7TCE - chains E and F of the 6 polymer chains in the assembly; structure by X-ray diffraction, 3.85 A resolution.

# Chain E
Molecule: Cytochrome b
Organism: Cereibacter sphaeroides
UniProtKB: Q02761 (CYB_CERSP); residue numbers follow UniProt; this construct covers 1-445
Amino-acid sequence (445 residues; each row starts with the number of its first residue):
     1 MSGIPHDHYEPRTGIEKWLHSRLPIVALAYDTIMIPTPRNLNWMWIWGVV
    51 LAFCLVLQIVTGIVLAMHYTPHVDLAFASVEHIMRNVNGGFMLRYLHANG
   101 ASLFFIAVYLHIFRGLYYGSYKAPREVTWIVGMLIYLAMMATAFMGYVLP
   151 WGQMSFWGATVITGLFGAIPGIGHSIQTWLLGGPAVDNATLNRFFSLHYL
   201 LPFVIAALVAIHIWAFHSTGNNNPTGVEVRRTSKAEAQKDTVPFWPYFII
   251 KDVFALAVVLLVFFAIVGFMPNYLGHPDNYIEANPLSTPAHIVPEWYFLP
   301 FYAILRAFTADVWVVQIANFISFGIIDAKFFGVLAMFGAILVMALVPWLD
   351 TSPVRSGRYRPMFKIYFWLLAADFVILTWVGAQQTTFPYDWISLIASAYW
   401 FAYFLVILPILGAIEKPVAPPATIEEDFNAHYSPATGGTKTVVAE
Not modelled in the structure: 1-2, 432-445
Bound ions: heme Fe site 1: His97, His198; heme Fe site 2: His111, His212
Ligand contacts:
  - 6PE (1,2-dihexanoyl-sn-glycero-3-phosphoethanolamine): Asn42, Met44, Leu110, Phe113, Tyr117, Tyr118, Arg358, Phe367, Trp368, Ala371
  - Atovaquone (AOQ; 2-[trans-4-(4-chlorophenyl)cyclohexyl]-3-hydroxynaphthalene-1,4-dione): Leu137, Met140, Phe144, Met154, Trp157, Gly158, Val161, Ile162, Ile292, Pro294, Phe298, Phe301, Tyr302, Leu305, Met336, Phe337, Ile340
  - heme (HEM), molecule 1: Trp45, Gly48, Val49, Leu51, Ala52, Leu55, Phe104, His111, Ile112, Arg114, Ser120, Arg125, Thr128, Trp129, Gly132, Met133, Ile135, Tyr136, Met139, Val209, His212, Phe216, Thr219, Gly220, Asn221, Asn222
  - heme (HEM), molecule 2: Leu55, Gln58, Ile59, Gly62, Ile63, Leu65, Ala66, Tyr69, Arg94, His97, Ala98, Ala101, Phe104, Thr142, Ala143, Gly146, Tyr147, Leu149, Pro150, Phe195, His198, Tyr199, Pro202, Ile205, Asn279, Tyr297
UniProt features mapped onto this chain:
  - binding site (heme b): His97, His111, His198, His212

# Chain F
Molecule: Cytochrome c1
Organism: Cereibacter sphaeroides
UniProtKB: A3PFR5 (A3PFR5_RHOS1); residues 1-263 here correspond to UniProt positions 23-285 (UniProt number = residue number + 22)
Amino-acid sequence (269 residues; row label = number of the first residue in the row):
     1 AGGGHVEDVPFSFEGPFGTFDQHQLQRGLQVYTEVCAACHGMKFVPIRSL
    51 SEPGGPELPEDQVRAYATQFTVTDEETGEDREGKPTDHFPHSALENAPDL
   101 SLMAKARAGFHGPMGTGISQLFNGIGGPEYIYSVLTGFPEEPPKCAEGHE
   151 PDGFYYNRAFQNGSVPDTCKDANGVKTTAGSWIAMPPPLMDDLVEYADGH
   201 DASVHAMAEDVSAFLMWAAEPKLMARKQAGFTAVMFLTVLSVLLYLTNKR
   251 LWAGVKGKKKTNVHHHHHH
Not modelled in the structure: 257-269
Disulfide bonds: Cys145-Cys169
Glycans and other covalent adducts: heme c (HEC) linked to Cys36, Cys39
Sequence notes: expression tag (264-269)
Bound ions: Sr2+: Asp8, Val9, Glu14, Glu129; heme c Fe: His40, Met185
Ligand contacts: heme c (HEC): Val31, Val35, His40, Leu94, Asn96, Ala97, Pro98, Leu100, Met103, Arg107, Tyr130, Ile131, Leu135, Phe160, Asn162, Ile183, Ala184, Met185, Pro186, Pro188, Leu189, Val211, Leu215

# How chain E and chain F interact
Pairs across the interface - 80 pairs, chain E then chain F:
  Arg39(E) - Trp252(F)
  Arg39(E) - Val255(F)
  Phe77(E) - Phe44(F)  hydrophobic
  Phe77(E) - Leu102(F)  hydrophobic
  Ala78(E) - Phe44(F)  hydrophobic
  Glu81(E) - Phe44(F)
  Glu81(E) - Leu102(F)
  Met84(E) - Glu220(F)
  Met84(E) - Lys222(F)
  Arg85(E) - Phe44(F)  hydrogen bond (side chain-backbone)
  Arg85(E) - Val45(F)
  Arg85(E) - Pro46(F)
  Arg85(E) - Ala218(F)  hydrogen bond (side chain-backbone)
  Arg85(E) - Pro221(F)
  Arg85(E) - Lys222(F)
  Asn86(E) - Pro46(F)
  Asn86(E) - Arg48(F)  hydrogen bond
  Phe91(E) - Lys222(F)
  Phe91(E) - Ala225(F)  hydrophobic
  Phe91(E) - Arg226(F)
  Met92(E) - Arg226(F)
  Met92(E) - Ala229(F)  hydrophobic
  Tyr95(E) - Lys105(F)  hydrogen bond
  Tyr95(E) - Glu220(F)  hydrogen bond
  Tyr95(E) - Arg226(F)
  Pro246(E) - Leu251(F)
  Tyr247(E) - Asn248(F)
  Tyr247(E) - Leu251(F)
  Tyr247(E) - Trp252(F)  hydrogen bond (backbone-side chain)
  Phe248(E) - Trp252(F)  hydrophobic
  Lys251(E) - Asn248(F)  hydrogen bond (backbone-side chain)
  Lys251(E) - Trp252(F)
  Val253(E) - Leu244(F)
  Phe254(E) - Ser241(F)
  Phe254(E) - Leu244(F)  hydrophobic
  Phe254(E) - Tyr245(F)  hydrophobic
  Ala257(E) - Ser241(F)  hydrogen bond (backbone-side chain)
  Ala257(E) - Leu244(F)  hydrophobic
  Val258(E) - Ser241(F)  hydrogen bond (backbone-side chain)
  Leu260(E) - Leu237(F)
  Leu261(E) - Val234(F)  hydrophobic
  Leu261(E) - Leu237(F)
  Leu261(E) - Thr238(F)
  Phe264(E) - Ala233(F)  hydrophobic
  Phe264(E) - Leu237(F)  hydrophobic
  Val267(E) - Arg226(F)
  Gly268(E) - Arg226(F)
  Gly268(E) - Lys227(F)
  Gly268(E) - Gly230(F)
  Phe269(E) - Pro16(F)
  Phe269(E) - Arg226(F)
  Phe269(E) - Phe231(F)
  Met270(E) - Leu121(F)
  Pro271(E) - Arg226(F)
  Asn272(E) - Lys105(F)
  Asn272(E) - Ile125(F)
  Tyr273(E) - Gly117(F)  hydrogen bond (side chain-backbone)
  Tyr273(E) - Gln120(F)
  Tyr273(E) - Leu121(F)
  Tyr273(E) - Ile125(F)  hydrophobic
  Pro277(E) - Lys105(F)
  Pro277(E) - Ala106(F)
  Pro277(E) - Arg107(F)
  Tyr280(E) - Leu102(F)
  Tyr280(E) - Lys105(F)
  Tyr280(E) - Ala106(F)  hydrophobic
  Ile281(E) - Ala106(F)  hydrophobic
  Ile281(E) - Arg107(F)
  Glu282(E) - Lys43(F)  salt bridge
  Glu282(E) - Phe44(F)
  Ala290(E) - Ala1(F)  hydrophobic
  His291(E) - Ala1(F)
  His291(E) - Gly2(F)
  Trp379(E) - Met114(F)  hydrogen bond (side chain-backbone)
  Trp379(E) - Gly115(F)  hydrogen bond (side chain-backbone)
  Trp379(E) - Thr116(F)
  Gln383(E) - Met114(F)
  Gln383(E) - Gly115(F)
  Phe428(E) - Val255(F)  hydrophobic
  Phe428(E) - Lys256(F)
Other interface residues (no listed pair), chain E (41 interface residues in all): Ile250, Ala265, Asp278, Tyr389
Other interface residues (no listed pair), chain F (46 interface residues in all): Ser101, Ala108, Ala219, Leu240, Thr247

# In short
41 residues of chain E face 46 of chain F across their interface; the contacts include 12 hydrogen bonds and 1
salt bridge. Polar pairs include Glu282(E)-Lys43(F), Arg85(E)-Phe44(F) and Arg85(E)-Ala218(F). Ligands of
chain E: heme, Atovaquone and compound 6PE. Covalently linked heme c: at Cys36(F).
Chain E is Cytochrome b and chain F is Cytochrome c1, both from Cereibacter sphaeroides; the structure,
Crystal structure of delta sub IV Rhodobacter Sphaeroides bc1 with the antimalarial drug atovaquone, was
determined by X-ray diffraction.
